9JPJ - chains H and K of the 6 polymer chains in the assembly; structure by X-ray diffraction, 3.72 A resolution.

[Chain H]
Molecule: 27-nt DNA strand
Source organism: Achromobacter denitrificans NBRC 15125
Sequence (27 nucleotides; row label = number of the first residue in the row):
     1 CTACTTTTCA GGTTATCTGA TAACTTT

[Chain K]
Name: Pyruvate dehydrogenase complex repressor
Source organism: Achromobacter denitrificans NBRC 15125
UniProt: A0A6N0JVZ6 (A0A6N0JVZ6_ACHDE); residues 1-238 here = UniProt positions 1-238
Chain sequence (238 residues; row label = number of the first residue in the row):
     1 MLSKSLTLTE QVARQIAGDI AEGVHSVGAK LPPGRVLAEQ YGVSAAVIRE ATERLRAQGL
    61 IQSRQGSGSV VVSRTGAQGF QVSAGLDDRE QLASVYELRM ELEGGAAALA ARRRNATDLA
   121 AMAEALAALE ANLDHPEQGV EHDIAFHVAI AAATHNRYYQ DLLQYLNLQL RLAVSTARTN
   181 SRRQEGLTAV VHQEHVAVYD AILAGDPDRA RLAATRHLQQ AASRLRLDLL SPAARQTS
Not modelled in the structure: 177-186, 232-238
Differences from the reference sequence: conflict Ala-120 (Val in A0A6N0JVZ6), Asp-134 (Glu in A0A6N0JVZ6)
Bound ions: Zn2+: Asp-143, His-147, His-195, His-217

[Chain H / chain K interface]
Contacting residue pairs - 14 pairs, chain H then chain K:
  DT5(H) / Pro-33(K)  phosphate contact
  DT5(H) / Arg-35(K)  salt bridge to the phosphate
  DT5(H) / Gly-66(K)  base contact
  DT6(H) / Pro-33(K)  phosphate contact
  DT6(H) / Gly-34(K)  hydrogen bond to the phosphate
  DT6(H) / Ser-63(K)  phosphate contact
  DT6(H) / Gln-65(K)  hydrogen bond to the base
  DT6(H) / Gly-68(K)  phosphate contact
  DT6(H) / Ser-69(K)  phosphate contact
  DT7(H) / Arg-49(K)  salt bridge to the phosphate
  DT7(H) / Arg-56(K)  salt bridge to the phosphate
  DT7(H) / Ser-63(K)  phosphate contact
  DT7(H) / Gln-65(K)  sugar contact
  DT8(H) / Arg-49(K)  salt bridge to the phosphate
Other interface residues (no listed pair), chain K (12 interface residues in all): Arg-64, Ser-67

[In short]
4 residues of chain H and 12 residues of chain K are in contact, with 2 hydrogen bonds and 4 salt bridges.
Polar pairs include DT6(H)/Gln-65(K), DT6(H)/Gly-34(K) and DT5(H)/Arg-35(K). The Zn2+ site is built by
Asp-143(K), His-147(K), His-195(K) and His-217(K).
Chain H is a 27-nt DNA strand and chain K is Pyruvate dehydrogenase complex repressor, both from Achromobacter
denitrificans NBRC 15125; the structure, Crystal structure of DhdR in complex with DNA, was determined by
X-ray diffraction (same publication as 9VKN, 9JPK and 9JPL).
